2ZCE - chain A; structure by X-ray diffraction, 1.80 A resolution.

# Chain A
Name: Pyrrolysyl-tRNA synthetase
Organism: Methanosarcina mazei
Notes: EC 6.1.1.26; fragment: C-terminal domain
UniProt: Q8PWY1 (PYLS_METMA); residues 185-454 here = UniProt positions 185-454
Sequence (291 residues; row label = number of the first residue in the row; note: 185 numbers in that range are skipped by the numbering (no residue carries them; nothing is unmodelled there); numbers below 1 keep their minus sign (Met-21 is residue -21)):
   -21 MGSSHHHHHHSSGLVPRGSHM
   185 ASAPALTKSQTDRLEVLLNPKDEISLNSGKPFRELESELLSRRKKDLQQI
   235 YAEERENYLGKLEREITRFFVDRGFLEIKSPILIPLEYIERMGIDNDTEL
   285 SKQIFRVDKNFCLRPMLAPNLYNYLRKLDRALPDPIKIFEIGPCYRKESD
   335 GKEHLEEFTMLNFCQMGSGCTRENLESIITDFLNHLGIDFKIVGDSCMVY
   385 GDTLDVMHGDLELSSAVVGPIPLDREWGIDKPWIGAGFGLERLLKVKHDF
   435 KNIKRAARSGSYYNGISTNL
Disordered / not traced: -21 to -1, 185-187, 208-214, 380-384
Construct notes: expression tag (-21 to -1)
Bound ions: Mg2+: Glu396, Ser399 (together with AMP-PNP)
Small-molecule neighbours:
  - AMP-PNP (ANP; phosphoaminophosphonic acid-adenylate ester): Arg330, Glu332, Glu337, His338, Leu339, Phe342, Met344, Glu396, Leu397, Ser398, Ser399, Gly421, Phe422, Gly423, Arg426, Ile437
  - pyrrolysine (PYL): Met300, Ala302, Leu305, Tyr306, Leu309, Arg330, Met344, Asn346, Phe347, Cys348, Ser399, Val401, Trp417, Gly419, Ala420, Gly421

# In short
Ligands of chain A: pyrrolysine and AMP-PNP. The Mg2+ site is built by Glu396 and Ser399.
Chain A is Pyrrolysyl-tRNA synthetase (Methanosarcina mazei); the structure, Crystal structure of the
catalytic domain of pyrrolysyl-tRNA synthetase in complex with pyrrolysine and an ATP ..., was determined by
X-ray diffraction together with 2E3C from the same study.
